Entry 9P8V (electron microscopy, 2.59 A resolution); this record covers chains A and C of the 8 polymer chains in the assembly.

# Chain A (and C)
Molecule: DNTP triphosphohydrolase
Organism: Salmonella enterica
Notes: chain C of this document is another copy of the same molecule, construct and numbering; everything in this record applies to it too
UniProt: A0A5H6DAK1 (A0A5H6DAK1_SALET); residue numbers follow UniProt; this construct covers 1-469
Amino-acid sequence (471 residues; each row starts with the number of its first residue; numbers below 1 keep their minus sign (Gly-1 is residue -1)):
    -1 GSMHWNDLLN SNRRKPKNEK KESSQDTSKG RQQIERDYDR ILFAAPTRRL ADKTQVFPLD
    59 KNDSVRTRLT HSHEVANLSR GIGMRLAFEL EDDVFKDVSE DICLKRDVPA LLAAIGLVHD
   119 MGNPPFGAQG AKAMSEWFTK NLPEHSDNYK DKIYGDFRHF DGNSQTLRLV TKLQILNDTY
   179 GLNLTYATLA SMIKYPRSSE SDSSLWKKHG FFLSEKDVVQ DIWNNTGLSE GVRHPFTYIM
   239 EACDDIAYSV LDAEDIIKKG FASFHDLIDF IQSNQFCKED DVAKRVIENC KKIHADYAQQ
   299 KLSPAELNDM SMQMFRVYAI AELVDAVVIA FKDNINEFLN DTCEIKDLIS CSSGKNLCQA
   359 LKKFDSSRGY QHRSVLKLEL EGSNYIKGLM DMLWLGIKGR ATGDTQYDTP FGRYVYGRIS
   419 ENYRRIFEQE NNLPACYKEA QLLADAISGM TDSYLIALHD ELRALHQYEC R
Unresolved in the structure: -1, 16-24
Differences from the reference sequence: expression tag (-1 to 0); conflict Ala126 (His in A0A5H6DAK1), Ala129 (Glu in A0A5H6DAK1), Asn430 (Ser in A0A5H6DAK1)
Bound ions: Mg2+: His69, His117, Asp118, Asp242
Small-molecule neighbours:
  - 2'-deoxyguanosine-5'-triphosphate (DGT): Gln53, Val54, Arg66, Asp118, Asn121, Ala126, Gln127, Asn161, Lys192, Tyr193, Lys206, Glu239, Asp242, Asp243, Tyr246, Asp250, Tyr368, Val373, Glu377
  - dTTP (TTP), molecule 1: Ala43, Pro44, Arg47, Gln172, Ser418, Glu419, Asn420, Tyr421, Asp443, Ala444, Gly447, Met448, Thr449, Tyr452
  - dTTP (TTP), molecule 2: Lys59, Asn60, Asp61, Ser62, Lys256, Glu304, Gln311
From the paper describing this entry:
  - binding site for dTTP: Arg47, Asp61, Gln172, Lys256, Ser418, Asn420, Ala444, Thr449, Tyr452
  - specificity-determining residues: Asp61, Thr449
  - conformationally variable residues (loop rearrangement, side-chain flip): Arg66, Leu174
  - contacts within the chain: Thr52-Arg66 (backbone contact), Gln53-Arg66 (backbone contact), Arg66-Asn121 (backbone contact)
  - binding site for 2'-deoxyguanosine-5'-triphosphate: Gln53, Val54, Gln127
  - mutagenesis - Y452A: abolished catalytic activity on dTTP
  - mutagenesis - R29A/R34A/R38A: increased catalytic activity on p3diT
  - mutagenesis - R29A/R34A/R38A: unchanged catalytic activity
  - mutagenesis - H117A/D118A: abolished catalytic activity

# How chain A and chain C interact
Pairs across the interface (16):
  Pro408(A) - Glu134(C)
  Pro408(A) - Leu378(C)
  Pro408(A) - Lys385(C)
  Phe409(A) - Leu378(C)
  Arg411(A) - Glu134(C)  salt bridge
  Tyr412(A) - Lys375(C)
  Tyr412(A) - Leu378(C)  hydrophobic
  Glu459(A) - Lys375(C)  salt bridge
  Leu463(A) - Lys375(C)
  Leu463(A) - Leu378(C)  hydrophobic
  Leu463(A) - Glu379(C)
  Leu463(A) - Asn382(C)  hydrogen bond (backbone-side chain)
  Tyr466(A) - Asn382(C)
  Tyr466(A) - Lys385(C)
  Tyr466(A) - Gly386(C)
  Tyr466(A) - Asp389(C)  hydrogen bond
Also at the interface, not in a pair above, chain C (13 interface residues in all): Lys130, Trp135, Lys138, Leu374, Ser381

# In short
Chain A and chain C form an interface of 7 and 13 residues respectively, with 2 hydrogen bonds and 2 salt
bridges. Polar contacts include Arg411(A)-Glu134(C), Glu459(A)-Lys375(C) and Leu463(A)-Asn382(C). From the
paper: a binding site for dTTP at Arg47(A), Asp61(A) and Gln172(A) among others; Y452A of chain A abolishes
catalytic activity on dTTP; 3 substitutions were tested in all.
Chain A and chain C are both DNTP triphosphohydrolase (Salmonella enterica); the structure, Structure of CloA
in complex with dGTP and dTTP, was determined by electron microscopy together with 9P8S, 9P8T, 9P8U and 9P8W
from the same study.
